Entry 7Q0K (electron microscopy, 4.00 A resolution); this record covers chains A and C of the 8 polymer chains in the assembly.

Chain A:
Molecule: DNA-directed RNA polymerase subunit alpha
From: Escherichia coli
Notes: EC 2.7.7.6
UniProtKB: P0A7Z4 (RPOA_ECOLI); residue numbers follow UniProt; this construct covers 1-329
Amino-acid sequence (329 residues; each row starts with the number of its first residue):
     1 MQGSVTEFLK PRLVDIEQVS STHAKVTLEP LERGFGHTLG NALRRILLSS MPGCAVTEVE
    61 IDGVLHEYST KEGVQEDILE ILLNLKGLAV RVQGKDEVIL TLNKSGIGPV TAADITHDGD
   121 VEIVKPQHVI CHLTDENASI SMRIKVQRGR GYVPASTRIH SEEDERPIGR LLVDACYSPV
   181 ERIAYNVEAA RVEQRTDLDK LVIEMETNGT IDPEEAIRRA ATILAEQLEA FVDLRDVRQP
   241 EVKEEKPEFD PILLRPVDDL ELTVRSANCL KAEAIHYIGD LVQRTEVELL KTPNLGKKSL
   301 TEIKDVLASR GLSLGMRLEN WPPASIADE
Not modelled in the structure: 1-6, 160-166, 235-329
Swiss-Prot annotation at these positions:
  - region: E162 to E165 (Required for interaction with Crp at class II promoters)
  - modified residue: R265 (ADP-ribosylarginine), K297 (N6-acetyllysine), K298 (N6-acetyllysine)
  - mutagenesis: R45 (R45C: In rpoA112; temperature-sensitive, blocks RNA polymerase assembly), E162 to E165 (5-fold decrease in CRP-class II promoter-dependent transcription), E165 (E165K: 5-fold decrease in CRP-class II promoter-dependent transcription), R191 (R191C: In rpoA101; temperature-sensitive)

Chain C:
Molecule: DNA-directed RNA polymerase subunit beta
From: Escherichia coli
Notes: EC 2.7.7.6
UniProtKB: P0A8V4 (RPOB_ECO57); residue numbers follow UniProt; this construct covers 1-1342
Amino-acid sequence (1342 residues; each row starts with the number of its first residue):
     1 MVYSYTEKKR IRKDFGKRPQ VLDVPYLLSI QLDSFQKFIE QDPEGQYGLE AAFRSVFPIQ
    61 SYSGNSELQY VSYRLGEPVF DVQECQIRGV TYSAPLRVKL RLVIYEREAP EGTVKDIKEQ
   121 EVYMGEIPLM TDNGTFVING TERVIVSQLH RSPGVFFDSD KGKTHSSGKV LYNARIIPYR
   181 GSWLDFEFDP KDNLFVRIDR RRKLPATIIL RALNYTTEQI LDLFFEKVIF EIRDNKLQME
   241 LVPERLRGET ASFDIEANGK VYVEKGRRIT ARHIRQLEKD DVKLIEVPVE YIAGKVVAKD
   301 YIDESTGELI CAANMELSLD LLAKLSQSGH KRIETLFTND LDHGPYISET LRVDPTNDRL
   361 SALVEIYRMM RPGEPPTREA AESLFENLFF SEDRYDLSAV GRMKFNRSLL REEIEGSGIL
   421 SKDDIIDVMK KLIDIRNGKG EVDDIDHLGN RRIRSVGEMA ENQFRVGLVR VERAVKERLS
   481 LGDLDTLMPQ DMINAKPISA AVKEFFGSSQ LSQFMDQNNP LSEITHKRRI SALGPGGLTR
   541 ERAGFEVRDV HPTHYGRVCP IETPEGPNIG LINSLSVYAQ TNEYGFLETP YRKVTDGVVT
   601 DEIHYLSAIE EGNYVIAQAN SNLDEEGHFV EDLVTCRSKG ESSLFSRDQV DYMDVSTQQV
   661 VSVGASLIPF LEHDDANRAL MGANMQRQAV PTLRADKPLV GTGMERAVAV DSGVTAVAKR
   721 GGVVQYVDAS RIVIKVNEDE MYPGEAGIDI YNLTKYTRSN QNTCINQMPC VSLGEPVERG
   781 DVLADGPSTD LGELALGQNM RVAFMPWNGY NFEDSILVSE RVVQEDRFTT IHIQELACVS
   841 RDTKLGPEEI TADIPNVGEA ALSKLDESGI VYIGAEVTGG DILVGKVTPK GETQLTPEEK
   901 LLRAIFGEKA SDVKDSSLRV PNGVSGTVID VQVFTRDGVE KDKRALEIEE MQLKQAKKDL
   961 SEELQILEAG LFSRIRAVLV AGGVEAEKLD KLPRDRWLEL GLTDEEKQNQ LEQLAEQYDE
  1021 LKHEFEKKLE AKRRKITQGD DLAPGVLKIV KVYLAVKRRI QPGDKMAGRH GNKGVISKIN
  1081 PIEDMPYDEN GTPVDIVLNP LGVPSRMNIG QILETHLGMA AKGIGDKINA MLKQQQEVAK
  1141 LREFIQRAYD LGADVRQKVD LSTFSDEEVM RLAENLRKGM PIATPVFDGA KEAEIKELLK
  1201 LGDLPTSGQI RLYDGRTGEQ FERPVTVGYM YMLKLNHLVD DKMHARSTGS YSLVTQQPLG
  1261 GKAQFGGQRF GEMEVWALEA YGAAYTLQEM LTVKSDDVNG RTKMYKNIVD GNHQMEPGMP
  1321 ESFNVLLKEI RSLGINIELE DE
Not modelled in the structure: 1, 908-911
Swiss-Prot annotation at these positions:
  - modified residue (N6-acetyllysine): K1022, K1200

Interface between chain A and chain C:
Contacting residue pairs (42; chain A residue first):
  N41(A) with G1215(C)
  R44(A) with E1083(C), hydrogen bond (side chain-backbone); Y1087(C)
  R45(A) with E1083(C), salt bridge; D1084(C), salt bridge; G1215(C)
  L65(A) with I873(C)
  H66(A) with I873(C); I929(C)
  Y68(A) with Y756(C); I929(C), hydrophobic; A1055(C), hydrophobic; K1057(C), hydrogen bond
  T70(A) with A729(C)
  E72(A) with Y726(C); D728(C)
  G73(A) with D728(C)
  V74(A) with D728(C); A729(C), hydrogen bond (backbone-backbone)
  Q75(A) with P769(C)
  E76(A) with M768(C)
  D77(A) with A729(C); K755(C), salt bridge; M768(C)
  L79(A) with L693(C), hydrophobic; Y756(C)
  L83(A) with R694(C)
  K86(A) with Q824(C); D826(C), salt bridge
  T134(A) with Y726(C); V727(C), hydrogen bond (side chain-backbone)
  Y152(A) with V823(C), hydrogen bond (side chain-backbone); Q824(C)
  D174(A) with R1059(C), salt bridge
  C176(A) with Q824(C), hydrogen bond
  E181(A) with R821(C), hydrogen bond (backbone-side chain)
  R182(A) with N1090(C), hydrogen bond (side chain-backbone); G1091(C)
  A184(A) with N1090(C); G1091(C)
  Y185(A) with Y1087(C)
  N186(A) with E1089(C)
Interface residues without a listed pair, chain A (33 interface residues in all): L48, S49, K71, I159, I168, R170, A175, I183
Interface residues without a listed pair, chain C (38 interface residues in all): Q767, V771, E825, I831, G874, A875, E876, T927, I1082, T1092, R1216, G1218

Overview:
33 residues of chain A face 38 of chain C across their interface, with 8 hydrogen bonds and 5 salt bridges.
Polar pairs include R45(A)-E1083(C), R45(A)-D1084(C) and D77(A)-K755(C). UniProt lists 6 mutagenesis sites on
chain A.
Chain A is DNA-directed RNA polymerase subunit alpha and chain C is DNA-directed RNA polymerase subunit beta,
both from Escherichia coli; the structure, RNA polymerase elongation complex in less-swiveled conformation,
was determined by electron microscopy, deposited together with 7PY0, 7PY1, 7PY3, 7PY5, 7PY6, 7PY7 and 4
further entries.
